PDB entry 6I1O | X-ray diffraction, 1.93 A resolution | chains H and L

# Chain H
Molecule: FAB 2H2 heavy chain
From: Mus musculus
Notes: antibody fragment or engineered binder
Amino-acid sequence (216 residues; each row starts with the number of its first residue; note: 3 numbers in that range are skipped by the numbering (no residue carries them; nothing is unmodelled there); a row labelled like 82A-82C holds insertion residues (82A, then the next letters in order)):
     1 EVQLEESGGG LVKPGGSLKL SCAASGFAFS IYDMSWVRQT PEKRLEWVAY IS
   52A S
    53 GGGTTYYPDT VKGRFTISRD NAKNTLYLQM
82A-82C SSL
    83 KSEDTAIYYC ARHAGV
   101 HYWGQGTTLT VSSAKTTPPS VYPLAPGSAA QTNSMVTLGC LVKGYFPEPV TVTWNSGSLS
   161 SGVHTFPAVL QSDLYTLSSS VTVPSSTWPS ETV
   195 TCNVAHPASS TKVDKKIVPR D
Not modelled in the structure: 130-133
Cystine bridges: Cys22-Cys92, Cys140-Cys196
Bound ions: Na+ near Thr195 (its only coordinating residue here)

# Chain L
Molecule: FAB 2H2 light chain
From: Mus musculus
Notes: antibody fragment or engineered binder
Amino-acid sequence (213 residues; row label = number of the first residue in the row; note: 3 numbers in that range are skipped by the numbering (no residue carries them; nothing is unmodelled there)):
     1 DIVMTQSPSS MYASLGERVT ITCKASQDIN SYLSWFQQKP GKSPKNLIYR ANRLVDGVPS
    61 RFSGSGSGQD YSLTISSLEY EDMGIYYCLQ YDEFPWTFGG GTKLESKRAD AAPTV
   117 SIFPPSSEQL TSGGASVVCF LNNFYPKDIN VKWKIDGSER QNGVLNS
   165 WTDQDSKDST YSMSSTLTLT KDEYERHNSY TCEATHKTST
   206 SPIVKSFNRN E
Cystine bridges: Cys23-Cys88, Cys135-Cys196

# Interface between chain H and chain L
Residue-residue contacts (65):
  Val37(H) with Phe98(L), hydrophobic
  Gln39(H) with Gln38(L), hydrogen bond; Tyr87(L), hydrogen bond
  Lys43(H) with Ile85(L); Tyr87(L), hydrogen bond (backbone-side chain)
  Arg44(H) with Gly100(L)
  Leu45(H) with Pro44(L), hydrophobic; Tyr87(L), hydrophobic; Phe98(L)
  Glu46(H) with Phe98(L)
  Trp47(H) with Phe94(L); Trp96(L), hydrophobic; Phe98(L), hydrophobic
  Tyr50(H) with Phe94(L), hydrophobic
  Tyr58(H) with Phe94(L), hydrophobic
  Tyr59(H) with Phe94(L)
  Pro60(H) with Pro95(L), hydrophobic
  Tyr91(H) with Gln38(L), hydrogen bond; Ser43(L)
  Ala96(H) with Trp96(L), hydrophobic
  Gly97(H) with Phe36(L); Asn46(L)
  Val98(H) with Asn46(L)
  Trp103(H) with Phe36(L), hydrophobic; Ser43(L); Pro44(L)
  Gly104(H) with Ser43(L), hydrogen bond (backbone-side chain)
  Tyr122(H) with Ser122(L); Glu124(L); Gln125(L); Ser128(L)
  Pro123(H) with Ser122(L); Glu124(L)
  Leu124(H) with Phe119(L); Val134(L), hydrophobic
  Ala125(H) with Phe119(L); Pro120(L)
  Pro126(H) with Phe119(L)
  Gly127(H) with Pro120(L)
  Thr137(H) with Ser117(L); Phe119(L)
  Leu141(H) with Ser132(L)
  Lys143(H) with Gln125(L)
  His164(H) with Asn138(L); Asn139(L), hydrogen bond; Ser176(L), hydrogen bond
  Phe166(H) with Phe136(L), hydrophobic; Asn138(L); Ser163(L); Thr166(L); Ser176(L); Met177(L); Ser178(L)
  Pro167(H) with Ser163(L), hydrogen bond (backbone-side chain); Trp165(L)
  Val169(H) with Leu161(L), hydrophobic; Asn162(L); Ser163(L)
  Leu170(H) with Leu161(L)
  Gln171(H) with Leu161(L); Thr182(L), hydrogen bond
  Ser178(H) with Phe136(L)
  Ser179(H) with Phe136(L)
  Ser180(H) with Phe136(L); Asn138(L), hydrogen bond
Other interface residues (no listed pair), chain H (40 interface residues in all): His101, Leu138, Gly139, Thr165, Arg214
Other interface residues (no listed pair), chain L (39 interface residues in all): Lys42, Val55, Leu89, Gly99, Ile118, Asp167

# In short
40 residues of chain H face 39 of chain L across their interface, with 10 hydrogen bonds. Polar contacts
include Gln39(H)-Gln38(L), Gln39(H)-Tyr87(L) and Lys43(H)-Tyr87(L).
Chain H is FAB 2H2 heavy chain and chain L is FAB 2H2 light chain, both from Mus musculus; the structure, Fab
fragment of an antibody selective for wild-type alpha-1-antitrypsin, was determined by X-ray diffraction
together with 6I3Z from the same study.
